PDB entry 1OAR | X-ray diffraction, 2.23 A resolution | chains H and L

Chain H:
Molecule: Immunoglobulin E
From: Mus musculus
Notes: fragment: fv, residues 1-122
Chain sequence (122 residues; numbered 1 to 122; the number before each row is that of its first residue):
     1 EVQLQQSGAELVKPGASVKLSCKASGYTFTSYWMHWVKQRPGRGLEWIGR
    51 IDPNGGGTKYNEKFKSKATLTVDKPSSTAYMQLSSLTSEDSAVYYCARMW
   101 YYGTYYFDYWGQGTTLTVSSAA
Cystine bridges: Cys22-Cys96
Ligand contacts: alizarin red (AZN): Trp33, His35, Trp47, Arg50, Lys59, Met99, Tyr105

Chain L:
Molecule: Immunoglobuling E
From: Mus musculus
Notes: fragment: fv, residues 1-110
Chain sequence (110 residues; row label = number of the first residue in the row):
     1 QAVVTQESALTTSPGETVTLTCRSSTGAVTTSNYANWVQEKPDHLFTGLI
    51 GGTNNRAPGVPARFSGSLIGNKAALTITGAQTEDEAIYFCALWYSNHLVF
   101 GGGTKLTVLT
Not modelled in the structure: 1, 110
Cystine bridges: Cys22-Cys90
Metal / ion sites: Na+ near Gly103 (its only coordinating residue here)
Ligand contacts: alizarin red (AZN): Tyr34, Asn36, Trp93, Leu98

How chain H and chain L interact:
Contacting residue pairs (36; chain H residue first):
  Gln39(H) - Glu40(L)  hydrogen bond
  Gln39(H) - His44(L)
  Gln39(H) - Phe46(L)
  Gly44(H) - Phe89(L)
  Leu45(H) - Phe46(L)  hydrophobic
  Leu45(H) - Phe89(L)  hydrophobic
  Leu45(H) - Phe100(L)
  Trp47(H) - Trp93(L)  hydrophobic
  Trp47(H) - His97(L)
  Trp47(H) - Leu98(L)
  Trp47(H) - Phe100(L)
  Tyr95(H) - His44(L)
  Tyr95(H) - Phe46(L)
  Thr104(H) - Gly51(L)
  Thr104(H) - Gly52(L)
  Thr104(H) - Asn55(L)  hydrogen bond
  Tyr105(H) - Tyr34(L)  hydrophobic
  Tyr105(H) - Asn36(L)  hydrogen bond (backbone-side chain)
  Tyr105(H) - Gly51(L)
  Tyr105(H) - Gly52(L)  hydrogen bond (backbone-backbone)
  Tyr106(H) - Asn36(L)
  Tyr106(H) - Gly51(L)
  Tyr106(H) - Ala57(L)  hydrophobic
  Tyr106(H) - Pro58(L)
  Phe107(H) - Asn36(L)  hydrogen bond (backbone-side chain)
  Phe107(H) - Val38(L)  hydrophobic
  Phe107(H) - Gly48(L)
  Phe107(H) - Ala57(L)
  Phe107(H) - Leu98(L)  hydrophobic
  Asp108(H) - Thr47(L)
  Asp108(H) - Gly48(L)  hydrogen bond (backbone-backbone)
  Asp108(H) - Ala57(L)
  Trp110(H) - Val38(L)  hydrophobic
  Trp110(H) - Phe46(L)  hydrophobic
  Trp110(H) - Gly48(L)
  Gln112(H) - His44(L)
Also at the interface, not in a pair above, chain H (17 interface residues in all): Val37, Glu46, Lys59, Val93, Met99
Also at the interface, not in a pair above, chain L (22 interface residues in all): Leu49, Ile50, Asn96, Gly102

In short:
17 residues of chain H and 22 residues of chain L are in contact, with 6 hydrogen bonds. Polar pairs include
Gln39(H)-Glu40(L), Thr104(H)-Asn55(L) and Tyr105(H)-Asn36(L). Alizarin red is bound between chain H and chain
L.
Here chain H is Immunoglobulin E and chain L is Immunoglobuling E, both from Mus musculus. Entry 1OAR (Fv IgE
SPE-7 in complex with Alizarin Red) was determined by X-ray diffraction together with 1OAQ, 1OAU, 1OAX, 1OAY,
1OAZ and 1OCW from the same study.
